Entry 8CGU (electron microscopy, 1.89 A resolution); this record covers chains A and E of the 14 polymer chains in the assembly.

# Chain A
Molecule: 16S rRNA
Organism: Escherichia coli BW25113
Sequence (1540 nucleotides; numbered 1 to 1540; the number before each row is that of its first residue):
     1 AAAUUGAAGAGUUUGAUCAUGGCUCAGAUUGAACGCUGGCGGCAGGCCUA
    51 ACACAUGCAAGUCGAACGGUAACAGGAAGAAGCUUGCUUCUUUGCUGACG
   101 AGUGGCGGACGGGUGAGUAAUGUCUGGGAAACUGCCUGAUGGAGGGGGAU
   151 AACUACUGGAAACGGUAGCUAAUACCGCAUAACGUCGCAAGACCAAAGAG
   201 GGGGACCUUCGGGCCUCUUGCCAUCGGAUGUGCCCAGAUGGGAUUAGCUA
   251 GUAGGUGGGGUAACGGCUCACCUAGGCGACGAUCCCUAGCUGGUCUGAGA
   301 GGAUGACCAGCCACACUGGAACUGAGACACGGUCCAGACUCCUACGGGAG
   351 GCAGCAGUGGGGAAUAUUGCACAAUGGGCGCAAGCCUGAUGCAGCCAUGC
   401 CGCGUGUAUGAAGAAGCCCUUCGGGUUGUAAAGUACUUUCAGCGGGGAGG
   451 AAGGGAGUAAAGUUAAUACCUUUGCUCAUUGACGUUACCCGCAGAAGAAG
   501 CACCGGCUAACUCCGUGCCAGCAGCCXCGGUAAUACGGAGGGUGCAAGCG
   551 UUAAUCGGAAUUACUGGGCGUAAAGCGCACGCAGGCGGUUUGUUAAGUCA
   601 GAUGUGAAAUCCCCGGGCUCAACCUGGGAACUGCAUCUGAUACUGGCAAG
   651 CUUGAGUCUCGUAGAGGGGGGUAGAAUUCCAGGUGUAGCGGUGAAAUGCG
   701 UAGAGAUCUGGAGGAAUACCGGUGGCGAAGGCGGCCCCCUGGACGAAGAC
   751 UGACGCUCAGGUGCGAAAGCGUGGGGAGCAAACAGGAUUAGAUACCCUGG
   801 UAGUCCACGCCGUAAACGAUGUCGACUUGGAGGUUGUGCCCUUGAGGCGU
   851 GGCUUCCGGAGCUAACGCGUUAAGUCGACCGCCUGGGGAGUACGGCCGCA
   901 AGGUUAAAACUCAAAUGAAUUGACGGGGGCCCGCACAAGCGGUGGAGCAU
   951 GUGGUUUAAUUCGAUGXAACGCGAAGAACCUUACCUGGUCUUGACAUCCA
  1001 CGGAAGUUUUCAGAGAUGAGAAUGUGCCUUCGGGAACCGUGAGACAGGUG
  1051 CUGCAUGGCUGUCGUCAGCUCGUGUUGUGAAAUGUUGGGUUAAGUCCCGC
  1101 AACGAGCGCAACCCUUAUCCUUUGUUGCCAGCGGUCCGGCCGGGAACUCA
  1151 AAGGAGACUGCCAGUGAUAAACUGGAGGAAGGUGGGGAUGACGUCAAGUC
  1201 AUCAUGGCCCUUACGACCAGGGCUACACACGUGCUACAAUGGCGCAUACA
  1251 AAGAGAAGCGACCUCGCGAGAGCAAGCGGACCUCAUAAAGUGCGUCGUAG
  1301 UCCGGAUUGGAGUCUGCAACUCGACUCCAUGAAGUCGGAAUCGCUAGUAA
  1351 UCGUGGAUCAGAAUGCCACGGUGAAUACGUUCCCGGGCCUUGUACACACC
  1401 GCCCGUXACACCAUGGGAGUGGGUUGCAAAAGAAGUAGGUAGCUUAACCU
  1451 UCGGGAGGGCGCUUACCACUUUGUGAUUCAUGACUGGGGUGAAGUCGUAA
  1501 CAAGGUAACCGUAGGGGAACCUGCGGUUGGAUCACCUCCU
Unresolved in the structure: 79-91, 205-213, 841-845, 930-1389, 1535-1540
Modified positions: PSU (pseudouridine-5'-monophosphate) at position 516, G7M (N7-methyl-guanosine-5'-monophosphate) at position 527, 2MG (2N-methylguanosine-5'-monophosphate) at position 966, 5MC (5-methylcytidine-5'-monophosphate) at position 967, 2MG (2N-methylguanosine-5'-monophosphate) at position 1207, 4OC (4n,o2'-methylcytidine-5'-monophosphate) at position 1402, 5MC (5-methylcytidine-5'-monophosphate) at position 1407, UR3 (3-methyluridine-5'-monophoshate) at position 1498, 2MG (2N-methylguanosine-5'-monophosphate) at position 1516, MA6 (6N-dimethyladenosine-5'-monophoshate) at position 1518, MA6 (6N-dimethyladenosine-5'-monophoshate) at position 1519
Metal / ion sites: K+ site 1: U5 (shared with 5 residues of chain D); K+ site 2: G11, U12, G21, G22; Mg2+ site 1 near G21 (its only coordinating residue here); Mg2+ site 2: C48, G115; Mg2+ site 3: A59, U387; K+ site 3: G61, U62, G104, G105; Mg2+ site 4 near G100 (its only coordinating residue here); K+ site 4: G107, G324, G326; K+ site 5: G107, G108, G326; Mg2+ site 5: A109, G331; K+ site 6: C110, G111; Mg2+ site 6 near G111 (its only coordinating residue here); 17 more K+ sites not listed; 34 more Mg2+ sites not listed
Small-molecule neighbours:
  - gentamicin c1a (LLL; (2R,3R,4R,5R)-2-((1S,2S,3R,4S,6R)-4,6-diamino-3-((2R,3R,6S)-3-amino-6-(aminomethyl)-tetrahydro-2H-pyran-2-yloxy)-2-hydr oxycyclohexyloxy)-5-methyl-4-(methylamino)-tetrahydro-2H-pyran-3,5-diol), molecule 1: G615, G616, G617, C620, A621, A622
  - gentamicin c1a (LLL), molecule 2: A665, G666, G667, G668, G669, G670, C735, C736, C737
  - gentamicin c1a (LLL), molecule 3: A831, G832, G833, U834, U835, G836, U837, G838, C848, G849, U850, G851, G852, C853
  - gentamicin c1a (LLL), molecule 4: C1404, G1405, U1406, 5MC_1407, A1408, C1409, G1491, A1492, A1493, G1494, U1495, C1496

# Chain E
Molecule: Small ribosomal subunit protein uS5
Organism: Escherichia coli BW25113
UniProtKB: P0A7W1 (RS5_ECOLI); residues 1-167 here = UniProt positions 1-167
Sequence (167 residues; numbered 1 to 167; the number before each row is that of its first residue):
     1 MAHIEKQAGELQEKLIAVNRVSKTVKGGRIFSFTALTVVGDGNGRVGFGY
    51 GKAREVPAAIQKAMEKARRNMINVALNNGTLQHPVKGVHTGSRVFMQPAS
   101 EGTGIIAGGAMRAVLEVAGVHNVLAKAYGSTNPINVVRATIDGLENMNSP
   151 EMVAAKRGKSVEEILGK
Unresolved in the structure: 1-9, 166-167
Curated features (UniProtKB/Swiss-Prot):
  - modified residue: Ala2 (N-acetylalanine)
  - natural variant: Arg20 (R20L: In strain: SPCR9), Val21 (V21E: In strain: SPCR7), Ser22 (S22P: In strain: SPCR13 and SPCR15), Gly104 (G104R: In strain: N-660), Arg112 (R112G: In strain: NEA-314; R112L: In strain: N-421 and D-1023; R112S: In strain: NEA-319), Glu151 (E151S: In strain: B), Glu162 to Lys167 (sequence variant, change not given here; In strain: 0-1)
  - mutagenesis: Arg20 to Arg29 (No effect on mRNA unwinding ability of the ribosome)

# Interface between chain A and chain E
Contacting residue pairs - 52 pairs, chain A then chain E:
  U5(A) with Ser100(E), base contact
  G6(A) with Ala99(E), base contact; Ser100(E), hydrogen bond to the base; Thr103(E), hydrogen bond to the base; Leu124(E), base contact
  A7(A) with Phe95(E), base contact; Gln97(E), base contact; Leu124(E), phosphate contact; Ala125(E), hydrogen bond to the sugar; Tyr128(E), base contact
  A8(A) with Ile106(E), sugar contact; Ala107(E), hydrogen bond to the sugar; Gly108(E), hydrogen bond to the sugar; Arg112(E), base contact; Ala125(E), sugar contact
  G9(A) with Gly108(E), phosphate contact; Gly109(E), phosphate contact; Lys126(E), salt bridge to the phosphate; Ala127(E), hydrogen bond to the phosphate
  A10(A) with Gly109(E), phosphate contact; Thr131(E), hydrogen bond to the phosphate
  G15(A) with Ser22(E), hydrogen bond to the base; Lys23(E), base contact; Thr24(E), base contact; Arg29(E), hydrogen bond to the sugar
  A16(A) with Val21(E), sugar contact; Ser22(E), hydrogen bond to the sugar
  U17(A) with Asn19(E), hydrogen bond to the phosphate
  C18(A) with Thr90(E), sugar contact; Asn132(E), hydrogen bond to the phosphate; Asn135(E), hydrogen bond to the phosphate
  A19(A) with Ser130(E), hydrogen bond to the phosphate; Asn132(E), hydrogen bond to the phosphate; Asn135(E), hydrogen bond to the phosphate
  G558(A) with Lys126(E), phosphate contact
  A559(A) with Lys126(E), salt bridge to the phosphate
  A560(A) with Arg93(E), base contact; Tyr128(E), stacking on the base
  A864(A) with Thr90(E), phosphate contact
  U921(A) with Lys23(E), hydrogen bond to the sugar; Thr24(E), hydrogen bond to the sugar
  G922(A) with Thr24(E), sugar contact; Val25(E), hydrogen bond to the sugar; Lys26(E), sugar contact
  A923(A) with Lys26(E), phosphate contact
  A1396(A) with Thr24(E), base contact; Arg29(E), hydrogen bond to the phosphate
  C1397(A) with Arg29(E), salt bridge to the phosphate
  A1398(A) with Thr24(E), base contact; Val25(E), hydrogen bond to the base; Lys26(E), hydrogen bond to the base; Gly28(E), base contact
Other interface residues (no listed pair), chain A (24 interface residues in all): U20, A298, G566
Other interface residues (no listed pair), chain E (36 interface residues in all): Arg20, Gly27, Lys86, Gly91, Ser92, Gly129

# Overview
24 residues of chain A face 36 of chain E across their interface; the contacts include 22 hydrogen bonds, 3
salt bridges and 1 aromatic stacking contact. Polar pairs include G6(A)-Ser100(E), G6(A)-Thr103(E) and
G15(A)-Ser22(E). Bound to chain A: 4 copies of gentamicin c1a.
Here chain A is 16S rRNA and chain E is Small ribosomal subunit protein uS5, both from Escherichia coli
BW25113. Entry 8CGU (Gentamicin bound to the 30S body) was determined by electron microscopy (same publication
as 8CA7, 8CAI, 8CEP, 8CF1, 8CF8, 8CGI, 8CGJ and 8CGR).
